Entry 4CGT (X-ray diffraction, 2.60 A resolution); this record covers chain A.

Chain A:
Protein: Cyclodextrin glycosyltransferase
Organism: Bacillus circulans
Notes: EC 2.4.1.19
Reference sequence: P30920 (CDGT1_BACCI); residues 1-684 here correspond to UniProt positions 35-718 (UniProt number = residue number + 34)
Chain sequence (678 residues; each row starts with the number of its first residue; note: 6 numbers in that range are skipped by the numbering (no residue carries them; nothing is unmodelled there)):
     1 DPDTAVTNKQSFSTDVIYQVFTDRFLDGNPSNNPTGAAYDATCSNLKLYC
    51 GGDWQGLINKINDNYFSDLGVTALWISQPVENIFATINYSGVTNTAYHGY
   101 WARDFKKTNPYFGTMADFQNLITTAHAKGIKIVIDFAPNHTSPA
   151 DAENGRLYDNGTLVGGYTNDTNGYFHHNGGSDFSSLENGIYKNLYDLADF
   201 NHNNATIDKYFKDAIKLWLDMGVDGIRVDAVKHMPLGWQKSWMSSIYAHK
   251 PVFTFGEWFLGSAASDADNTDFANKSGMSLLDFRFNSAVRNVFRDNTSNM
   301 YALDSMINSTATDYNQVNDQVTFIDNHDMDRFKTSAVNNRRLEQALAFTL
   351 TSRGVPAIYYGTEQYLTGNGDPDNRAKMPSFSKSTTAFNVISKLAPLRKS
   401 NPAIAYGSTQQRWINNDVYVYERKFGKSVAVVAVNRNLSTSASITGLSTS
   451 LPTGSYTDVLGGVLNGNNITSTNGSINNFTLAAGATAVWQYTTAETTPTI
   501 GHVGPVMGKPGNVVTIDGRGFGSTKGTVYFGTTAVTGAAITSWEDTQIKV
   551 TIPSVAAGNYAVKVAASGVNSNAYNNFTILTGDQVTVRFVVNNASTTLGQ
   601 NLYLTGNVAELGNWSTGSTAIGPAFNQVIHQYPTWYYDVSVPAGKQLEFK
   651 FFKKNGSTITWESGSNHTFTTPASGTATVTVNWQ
Differences from the reference sequence: engineered mutation Asp151 (Phe185 in P30920)
Curated features (UniProtKB/Swiss-Prot):
  - active site: Asp229 (Nucleophile), Glu257 (Proton donor)
  - binding site (Ca(2+)): Asp27, Asn29, Asn32, Asn33, Gly51, Asp53, Asn139, Ile190, Asp199, His233
  - binding site (substrate): Tyr100, Trp101, His140, Asn193 to Asp196, Arg227, Lys232, His233, His327, Asp371, Arg375
  - site: Asp328 (Transition state stabilizer)
Disulfides: Cys43-Cys50
Bound ions: Ca2+ site 1: Asp27, Asn29, Asn32, Asn33, Gly51, Asp53; Ca2+ site 2: Asn139, Ile190, Asp199, His233

In short:
Asp27, Asn29, Asn32, Asn33, Gly51 and Asp53 coordinate Ca2+ site 1. Asn139, Ile190, Asp199 and His233 form the
Ca2+ site 2. UniProt lists active-site residues Asp229 and Glu257, 10 Ca2+-binding residues and 13
substrate-binding residues.
Chain A is Cyclodextrin glycosyltransferase (Bacillus circulans); the structure, Deletion mutant
delta(145-150), F151D of cyclodextrin glycosyltransferase, was determined by X-ray diffraction together with
6CGT, 8CGT, 9CGT, 5CGT and 7CGT from the same study.
